7F57 - chains A and D of the 5 polymer chains in the assembly; structure by electron microscopy, 3.80 A resolution.

Chain A (and D):
Protein: Glutamate receptor ionotropic, kainate 2
From: Rattus norvegicus
Notes: chain D of this document is another copy of the same molecule, construct and numbering; everything in this record applies to it too
Reference sequence: P42260 (GRIK2_RAT); numbering as in UniProt (aligned over 1-908)
Amino-acid sequence (908 residues; numbered 1 to 908; the number before each row is that of its first residue):
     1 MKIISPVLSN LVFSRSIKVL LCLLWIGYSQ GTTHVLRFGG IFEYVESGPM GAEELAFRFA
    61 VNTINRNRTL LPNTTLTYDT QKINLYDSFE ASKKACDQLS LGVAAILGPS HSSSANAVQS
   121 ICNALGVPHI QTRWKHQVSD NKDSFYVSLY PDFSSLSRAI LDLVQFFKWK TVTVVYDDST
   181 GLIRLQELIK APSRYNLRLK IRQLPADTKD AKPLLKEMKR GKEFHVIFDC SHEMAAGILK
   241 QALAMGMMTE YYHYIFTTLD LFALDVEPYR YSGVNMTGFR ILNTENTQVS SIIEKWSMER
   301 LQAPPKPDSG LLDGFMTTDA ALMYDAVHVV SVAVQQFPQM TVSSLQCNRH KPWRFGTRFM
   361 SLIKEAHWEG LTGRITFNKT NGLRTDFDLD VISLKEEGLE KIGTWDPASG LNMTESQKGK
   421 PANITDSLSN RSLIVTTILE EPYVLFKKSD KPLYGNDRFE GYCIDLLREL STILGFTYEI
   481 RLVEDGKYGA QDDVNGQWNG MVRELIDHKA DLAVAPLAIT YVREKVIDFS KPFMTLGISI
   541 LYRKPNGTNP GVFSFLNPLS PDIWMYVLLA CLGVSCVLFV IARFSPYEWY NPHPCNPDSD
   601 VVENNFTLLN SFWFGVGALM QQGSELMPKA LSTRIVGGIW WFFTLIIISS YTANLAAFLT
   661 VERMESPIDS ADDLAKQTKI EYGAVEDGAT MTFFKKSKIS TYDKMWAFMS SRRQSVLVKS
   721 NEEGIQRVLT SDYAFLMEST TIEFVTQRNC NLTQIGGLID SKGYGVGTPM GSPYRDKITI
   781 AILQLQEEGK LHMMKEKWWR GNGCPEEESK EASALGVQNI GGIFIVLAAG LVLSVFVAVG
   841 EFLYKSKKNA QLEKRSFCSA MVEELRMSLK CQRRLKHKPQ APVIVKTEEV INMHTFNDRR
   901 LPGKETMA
Not modelled in the structure: 1-32, 868-908 (chain D: 1-32, 851-908)
Sequence notes: engineered mutation Leu107 (Phe in P42260); variant Val567 (Ile in P42260), Cys571 (Tyr in P42260)
UniProt features mapped onto this chain:
  - binding site (L-glutamate): Pro516, Ala518, Arg523, Ala689, Thr690, Glu738
  - modified residue (Phosphoserine): Ser846, Ser868
  - glycosylation (N-linked (GlcNAc...) asparagine): Asn67, Asn73, Asn275, Asn378, Asn412, Asn423, Asn430, Asn546, Asn751
  - cross-link: Lys886 (Glycyl lysine isopeptide (Lys-Gly) (interchain with G-Cter in SUMO1))
  - natural variant: Cys571 (Y571C: In RNA edited version; this construct carries the variant), Gln621 (Q621R: In RNA edited version)
  - mutagenesis: Asn751 (N751Q: Loss of glycosylation), Val883 (V883A: Abolishes interaction with KLHL17. Abolishes actinfilin-mediated degradation), Ile884 (I884A: Abolishes interaction with KLHL17. Abolishes actinfilin-mediated degradation), Lys886 (K886R: Abolishes sumoylation. Loss of kainate-mediated endocytosis)
Disulfide bonds: Cys96-Cys347
Glycans and other covalent adducts: N-acetylglucosamine (NAG) linked to Asn275, Asn412, Asn423, Asn430, Asn751; glycan linked to Asn378
Reported in the primary citation:
  - specificity-determining residues: Arg220 (by similarity / conservation)

Interface between chain A and chain D:
Pairs across the interface (64):
  Phe555(A) with Phe642(D), hydrophobic; Ile646(D), hydrophobic
  His593(A) with Cys595(D), hydrogen bond
  Leu609(A) with Leu631(D), hydrophobic; Arg634(D)
  Trp613(A) with Arg634(D)
  Gly617(A) with Trp641(D)
  Met620(A) with Gly638(D); Trp641(D), hydrophobic; Phe642(D), hydrogen bond (side chain-backbone); Leu645(D), hydrophobic
  Gln621(A) with Gln621(D); Leu645(D)
  Gln622(A) with Ala618(D); Trp641(D)
  Gly623(A) with Met627(D)
  Ser624(A) with Met627(D)
  Glu625(A) with Met627(D); Lys629(D), salt bridge
  Tyr651(A) with Ser649(D)
  Thr652(A) with Ser649(D)
  Leu655(A) with Ala653(D), hydrophobic
  Ala656(A) with Ala653(D)
  Leu659(A) with Asn654(D); Ala657(D)
  Thr660(A) with Ala657(D); Thr660(D)
  Arg663(A) with Phe658(D); Val661(D)
  Met664(A) with Val661(D), hydrophobic
  Asp672(A) with Phe708(D)
  Ile699(A) with Ser710(D)
  Ser700(A) with Ala707(D)
  Ala814(A) with Asn557(D); Pro558(D); Leu559(D); Ser560(D)
  Leu815(A) with Ser560(D), hydrogen bond (backbone-backbone); Ile563(D); Asn654(D)
  Gly816(A) with Ile563(D)
  Val817(A) with Asp562(D); Ile563(D), hydrophobic
  Ile823(A) with Ile646(D), hydrophobic
  Val826(A) with Ile639(D)
  Leu827(A) with Ile639(D); Phe643(D), hydrophobic
  Gly830(A) with Ile639(D)
  Leu831(A) with Val577(D), hydrophobic
  Ser834(A) with Ile581(D); Ser632(D); Ile635(D); Val636(D)
  Val835(A) with Ile581(D), hydrophobic
  Ala838(A) with Ile581(D), hydrophobic; Ser632(D)
  Glu841(A) with Leu631(D)
  Lys845(A) with Pro586(D)
  Lys848(A) with Tyr587(D)
  Met861(A) with Phe584(D), hydrophobic
  Glu864(A) with Arg583(D), hydrogen bond (backbone-side chain); Trp589(D)
  Leu865(A) with Arg583(D); Phe584(D), hydrophobic
Also at the interface, not in a pair above, chain A (49 interface residues in all): Asn610, Ile648, Thr701, Tyr702, Ser813, Ile820, Phe824, Val837, Phe842
Also at the interface, not in a pair above, chain D (49 interface residues in all): Tyr566, Val574, Glu625, Trp640, Ile647, Ser650, Thr652, Ser711, Arg712

Summary:
Chain A and chain D each contribute 49 residues to their interface; the contacts include 4 hydrogen bonds and
1 salt bridge. Polar contacts include Glu625(A)-Lys629(D), His593(A)-Cys595(D) and Met620(A)-Phe642(D).
Covalently linked N-acetylglucosamine: at Asn275(A), Asn412(A), Asn423(A), Asn430(A) and Asn751(A). The paper
reports the specificity determinant Arg220(A).
Both chains are Glutamate receptor ionotropic, kainate 2 (Rattus norvegicus). Entry 7F57 (Kainate-bound
GluK2-1xNeto2 complex, at the desensitized state) was determined by electron microscopy (same publication as
7F56, 7F59, 7F5A and 7F5B).
